3X1T - chains I and A of the 10 polymer chains in the assembly; structure by X-ray diffraction, 2.81 A resolution.

== Chain I ==
Molecule: 146-nt DNA strand
Sequence (146 nucleotides; numbered 1 to 146; the number before each row is that of its first residue):
     1 ATCAATATCC ACCTGCAGAT TCTACCAAAA GTGTATTTGG AAACTGCTCC ATCAAAAGGC
    61 ATGTTCAGCT GAATTCAGCT GAACATGCCT TTTGATGGAG CAGTTTCCAA ATACACTTTT
   121 GGTAGAATCT GCAGGTGGAT ATTGAT
Ion coordination: Mn2+ site 1 near DG78 (its only coordinating residue here); Mn2+ site 2 near DG100 (its only coordinating residue here); Mn2+ site 3: DG121, DG122; Mn2+ site 4 near DA133 (its only coordinating residue here)

== Chain A ==
Protein: Histone H3.1
Organism: Homo sapiens
UniProt: P68431 (H31_HUMAN); residues 1-135 here correspond to UniProt positions 2-136 (UniProt number = residue number + 1)
Sequence (135 residues; numbered 1 to 135; the number before each row is that of its first residue):
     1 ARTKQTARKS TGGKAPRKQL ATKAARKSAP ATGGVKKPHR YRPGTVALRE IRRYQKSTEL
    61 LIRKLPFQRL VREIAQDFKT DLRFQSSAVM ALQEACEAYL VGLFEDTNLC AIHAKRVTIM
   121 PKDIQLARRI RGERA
Not modelled in the structure: 1-37
Ion coordination: Mn2+ near Asp-81 (its only coordinating residue here)
Swiss-Prot annotation at these positions:
  - modified residue: Arg-2 (Asymmetric dimethylarginine), Thr-3 (Phosphothreonine), Lys-4 (Allysine), Gln-5 (5-glutamyl dopamine), Thr-6 (Phosphothreonine), Arg-8 (Citrulline), Lys-9 (N6,N6,N6-trimethyllysine), Ser-10 (ADP-ribosylserine), Thr-11 (Phosphothreonine), Lys-14 (N6-(2-hydroxyisobutyryl)lysine), Arg-17 (Asymmetric dimethylarginine), Lys-18 (N6-(2-hydroxyisobutyryl)lysine), Lys-23 (N6-(2-hydroxyisobutyryl)lysine), Arg-26 (Citrulline), Lys-27 (N6,N6,N6-trimethyllysine), Ser-28 (ADP-ribosylserine), Lys-36 (N6,N6,N6-trimethyllysine), Lys-37 (N6-methyllysine), Tyr-41 (Phosphotyrosine), Lys-56 (N6,N6,N6-trimethyllysine) and 8 more in UniProt
  - lipidation: Lys-18 (N6-decanoyllysine)

== Interface between chain I and chain A ==
Pairs across the interface (23):
  DC49(I) / Arg-83(A)  sugar contact
  DC49(I) / Phe-84(A)  sugar contact
  DC49(I) / Gln-85(A)  phosphate contact
  DC49(I) / Ser-86(A)  phosphate contact
  DC50(I) / Arg-72(A)  salt bridge to the phosphate
  DC50(I) / Arg-83(A)  phosphate contact
  DC50(I) / Phe-84(A)  hydrogen bond to the phosphate
  DG59(I) / Arg-63(A)  sugar contact
  DC60(I) / Arg-63(A)  salt bridge to the phosphate
  DA67(I) / Pro-43(A)  phosphate contact
  DG68(I) / Arg-42(A)  salt bridge to the phosphate
  DG68(I) / Pro-43(A)  sugar contact
  DC69(I) / Thr-118(A)  phosphate contact
  DT70(I) / Arg-116(A)  phosphate contact
  DT70(I) / Val-117(A)  hydrogen bond to the phosphate
  DT70(I) / Thr-118(A)  hydrogen bond to the phosphate
  DG71(I) / Arg-116(A)  phosphate contact
  DG71(I) / Met-120(A)  phosphate contact
  DT142(I) / Tyr-41(A)  phosphate contact
  DT143(I) / Arg-40(A)  sugar contact
  DT143(I) / Tyr-41(A)  sugar contact
  DT143(I) / Arg-42(A)  hydrogen bond to the phosphate
  DT143(I) / Thr-45(A)  hydrogen bond to the phosphate
Other interface residues (no listed pair), chain I (12 interface residues in all): DG144
Other interface residues (no listed pair), chain A (17 interface residues in all): His-39, Lys-115

== Summary ==
12 residues of chain I and 17 residues of chain A are in contact; the contacts include 5 hydrogen bonds and 3
salt bridges. Polar pairs include DC50(I)/Phe-84(A), DT70(I)/Val-117(A) and DT70(I)/Thr-118(A). DG121(I) and
DG122(I) form the Mn2+ site 3.
Chain I is a 146-nt DNA strand and chain A is Histone H3.1 (Homo sapiens); the structure, Crystal structure of
nucleosome core particle consisting of mouse testis specific histone variants H2aa and H2ba, was determined by
X-ray diffraction (same publication as 3X1S, 3X1U and 3X1V).
